Entry 4IAP (X-ray diffraction, 2.30 A resolution); this record covers chain A.

== Chain A ==
Molecule: Oxysterol-binding protein homolog 3, Endolysin
From: Saccharomyces cerevisiae
Notes: EC 3.2.1.17; fragment: PH domain , T4 Lysozyme , PH domain
UniProtKB: chimeric construct of P38713, P00720: residues 221-233 from P38713 (OSH3_YEAST) positions 221-233 (same numbers); residues 1002-1161 from P00720 positions 2-161 (UniProt number = residue number - 1000); residues 1237-1315 from P38713 (OSH3_YEAST) positions 237-315 (UniProt number = residue number - 1000)
Sequence (260 residues; each row starts with the number of its first residue; note: 839 numbers in that range are skipped by the numbering (no residue carries them; nothing is unmodelled there)):
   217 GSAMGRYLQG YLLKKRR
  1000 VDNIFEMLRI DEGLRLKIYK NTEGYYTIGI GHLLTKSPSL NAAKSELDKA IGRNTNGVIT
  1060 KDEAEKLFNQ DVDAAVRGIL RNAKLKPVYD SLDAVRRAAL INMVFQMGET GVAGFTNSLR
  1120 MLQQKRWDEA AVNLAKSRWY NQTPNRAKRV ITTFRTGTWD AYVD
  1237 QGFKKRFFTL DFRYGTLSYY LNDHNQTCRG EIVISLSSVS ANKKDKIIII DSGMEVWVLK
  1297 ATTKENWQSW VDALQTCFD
Unresolved in the structure: 217-220
Construct notes: expression tag (217-220); linker (1000-1001, 1162-1163); engineered mutation Asn-1020 (Asp20 in P00720), Thr-1054 (Cys54 in P00720), Ala-1097 (Cys97 in P00720)
Curated features (UniProtKB/Swiss-Prot):
  - active site: Glu-1011 (Proton donor/acceptor)
  - binding site (substrate): Leu-1032, Phe-1104, Ser-1117, Asn-1132
Reported in the primary citation:
  - binding site for sulfate ion: Arg-1242, Tyr-1255, Arg-1265

== In short ==
UniProt lists active-site residue Glu-1011 and 4 substrate-binding residues. The paper reports a binding site
for sulfate ion at Arg-1242, Tyr-1255 and Arg-1265.
Chain A is Oxysterol-binding protein homolog 3, Endolysin (Saccharomyces cerevisiae); the structure, Crystal
structure of PH domain of Osh3 from Saccharomyces cerevisiae, was determined by X-ray diffraction (same
publication as 4IC4 and 4INQ).
